Entry 8WLN (electron microscopy, 4.30 A resolution (low resolution: residue-level contacts below are approximate; hydrogen-bond / salt-bridge calls are withheld)); this record covers chains Q and V of the 103 polymer chains in the assembly.

Chain Q:
Name: Flagellar basal body rod protein FlgB
Source organism: Salmonella enterica subsp. enterica serovar Typhimurium str. LT2
UniProt: P16437 (FLGB_SALTY); residue numbers follow UniProt; this construct covers 1-138
Sequence (138 residues; row label = number of the first residue in the row):
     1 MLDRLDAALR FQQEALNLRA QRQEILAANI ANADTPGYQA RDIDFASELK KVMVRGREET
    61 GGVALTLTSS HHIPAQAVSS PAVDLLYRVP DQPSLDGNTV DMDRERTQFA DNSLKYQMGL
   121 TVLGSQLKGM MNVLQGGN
Disordered / not traced: 1-2, 137-138

Chain V:
Name: Flagellar basal-body rod protein FlgC
Source organism: Salmonella enterica subsp. enterica serovar Typhimurium str. LT2
UniProt: P0A1I7 (FLGC_SALTY); residues 1-134 here = UniProt positions 1-134
Sequence (134 residues; numbered 1 to 134; the number before each row is that of its first residue):
     1 MALLNIFDIA GSALAAQSKR LNVAASNLAN ADSVTGPDGQ PYRAKQVVFQ VDAAPGQATG
    61 GVKVASVIES QAPEKLVYEP GNPLADANGY VKMPNVDVVG EMVNTMSASR SYQANIEVLN
   121 TVKSMMLKTL TLGQ
Disordered / not traced: 1

Chain Q / chain V interface:
Residue-residue contacts (43; chain Q residue first):
  A20(Q) - A2(V)
  A20(Q) - L3(V)
  Q23(Q) - I6(V)
  Q23(Q) - M125(V)
  E24(Q) - A2(V)
  E24(Q) - N5(V)
  E24(Q) - I9(V)
  A27(Q) - I6(V)
  A27(Q) - I9(V)
  A28(Q) - I9(V)
  A28(Q) - T59(V)
  A28(Q) - G60(V)
  A31(Q) - I9(V)
  A31(Q) - A13(V)
  A31(Q) - N115(V)
  N32(Q) - V51(V)
  N32(Q) - G60(V)
  N32(Q) - G61(V)
  N32(Q) - V62(V)
  D34(Q) - R20(V)
  D34(Q) - S107(V)
  D34(Q) - S111(V)
  T35(Q) - F49(V)
  T35(Q) - V62(V)
  Y38(Q) - V51(V)
  V78(Q) - P55(V)
  V78(Q) - G56(V)
  V78(Q) - Q57(V)
  S80(Q) - G56(V)
  L85(Q) - A58(V)
  L85(Q) - T59(V)
  F109(Q) - V118(V)
  F109(Q) - T121(V)
  S113(Q) - T121(V)
  S113(Q) - M125(V)
  Y116(Q) - L3(V)
  Y116(Q) - M125(V)
  Y116(Q) - T129(V)
  Q117(Q) - K128(V)
  L120(Q) - K128(V)
  L120(Q) - T129(V)
  L120(Q) - L132(V)
  G124(Q) - L132(V)
Interface residues without a listed pair, chain Q (24 interface residues in all): N17, I25, I30, R41, L123
Interface residues without a listed pair, chain V (30 interface residues in all): Q17, Q50, A54, V122

Overview:
The interface between chain Q and chain V involves 24 residues on one side and 30 on the other.
Chain Q is Flagellar basal body rod protein FlgB and chain V is Flagellar basal-body rod protein FlgC, both
from Salmonella enterica subsp. enterica serovar Typhimurium str. LT2; the structure, Cryo-EM structure of the
MS ring with export apparatus and proximal rod within the motor-hook complex ..., was determined by electron
microscopy (same publication as 8WHT, 8WIW, 8WK3, 8WK4, 8WKI, 8WKK and 11 further entries).
